Entry 3GMP (X-ray diffraction, 1.70 A resolution); this record covers chains A and B.

[Chain A]
Protein: T-cell surface glycoprotein CD1d1
Organism: Mus musculus
UniProt: P11609 (CD1D1_MOUSE); residues 1-279 here correspond to UniProt positions 19-297 (UniProt number = residue number + 18)
Amino-acid sequence (287 residues; numbered 1 to 287; the number before each row is that of its first residue):
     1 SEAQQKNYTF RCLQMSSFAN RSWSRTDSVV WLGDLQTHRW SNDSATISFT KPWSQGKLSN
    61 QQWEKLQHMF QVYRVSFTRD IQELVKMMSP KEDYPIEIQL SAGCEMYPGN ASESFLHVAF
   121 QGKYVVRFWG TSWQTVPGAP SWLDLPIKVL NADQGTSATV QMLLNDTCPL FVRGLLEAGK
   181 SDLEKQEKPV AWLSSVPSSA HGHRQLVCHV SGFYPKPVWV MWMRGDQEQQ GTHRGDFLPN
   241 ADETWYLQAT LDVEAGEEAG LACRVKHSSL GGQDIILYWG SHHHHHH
Not modelled in the structure: 1-6, 196-202, 282-287
Sequence notes: expression tag (280-287)
UniProt features mapped onto this chain:
  - binding site (a D-galactosylceramide): Asp80, Asp153 to Thr156
  - glycosylation (N-linked (GlcNAc...) asparagine): Asn7, Asn20, Asn42, Asn110, Asn165
Cystine bridges: Cys104-Cys168, Cys208-Cys263
Covalently attached groups: N-acetylglucosamine (NAG) linked to Asn20, Asn42; glycan linked to Asn165
Residues lining bound ligands: PBS ((2S,3S,4R)-N-octanoyl-1-[(alpha-D-galactopyranosyl)oxy]-2-amino-octadecane-3,4-diol): Tyr73, Ser76, Phe77, Arg79, Asp80, Ile81, Leu84, Ile98, Leu100, Leu116, Val118, Phe120, Val126, Trp133, Trp142, Leu143, Ile147, Leu150, Asp153, Gly155, Thr156, Thr159, Val160, Leu163

[Chain B]
Protein: Beta-2 microglobulin
Organism: Mus musculus
UniProt: Q91XJ8 (Q91XJ8_MOUSE); residues 1-99 here correspond to UniProt positions 21-119 (UniProt number = residue number + 20)
Amino-acid sequence (99 residues; row label = number of the first residue in the row):
     1 IQKTPQIQVY SRHPPENGKP NILNCYVTQF HPPHIEIQML KNGKKIPKVE MSDMSFSKDW
    61 SFYILAHTEF TPTETDTYAC RVKHASMAEP KTVYWDRDM
Cystine bridges: Cys25-Cys80

[Chain A / chain B interface]
Contacting residue pairs (59; chain A residue first):
  Arg11(A) with Tyr63(B)
  Leu13(A) with Ser55(B); Phe56(B)
  Gln14(A) with Phe56(B)
  Met15(A) with Met54(B); Phe62(B), hydrophobic
  Val29(A) with Asp53(B); Met54(B); Ser55(B)
  Trp31(A) with Ser55(B), hydrogen bond; Tyr63(B)
  Gln36(A) with Asp53(B), hydrogen bond
  Arg39(A) with Asp53(B), salt bridge
  Glu97(A) with His31(B); Pro32(B); Pro33(B); Phe62(B)
  Gln99(A) with Phe56(B); Trp60(B), hydrogen bond (side chain-backbone); Phe62(B)
  Leu100(A) with Phe56(B)
  His117(A) with Trp60(B)
  Ala119(A) with Trp60(B), hydrophobic
  Gln121(A) with Ile1(B); His31(B)
  Gly122(A) with His31(B); Trp60(B)
  Tyr124(A) with Trp60(B)
  Val190(A) with Pro14(B), hydrophobic
  Trp192(A) with Ser11(B); His13(B); Pro14(B), hydrophobic; Pro15(B); Asp98(B), hydrogen bond (side chain-backbone); Met99(B)
  Ser194(A) with Asp98(B)
  His209(A) with Asp98(B); Met99(B)
  Ser211(A) with Ser11(B); Arg12(B), hydrogen bond (side chain-backbone)
  Gly212(A) with Arg12(B)
  Leu238(A) with Gln8(B); Tyr10(B); Tyr26(B), hydrophobic
  Pro239(A) with Tyr10(B), hydrogen bond (backbone-side chain); Tyr26(B); Leu65(B)
  Asn240(A) with Tyr10(B); Arg12(B); Asn24(B), hydrogen bond; Leu65(B)
  Ala241(A) with Leu65(B); His67(B)
  Asp242(A) with Arg12(B), salt bridge
  Thr244(A) with Arg12(B)
  Tyr246(A) with Tyr10(B), hydrophobic; Ser11(B); Met99(B), hydrogen bond (side chain-backbone)
  Gln248(A) with Met99(B)
Also at the interface, not in a pair above, chain A (34 interface residues in all): Ser17, Ser101, Val118, Ser195
Also at the interface, not in a pair above, chain B (25 interface residues in all): Asp59

[Summary]
Chain A and chain B form an interface of 34 and 25 residues respectively, with 8 hydrogen bonds and 2 salt
bridges. Among the polar pairs are Arg39(A)-Asp53(B), Asp242(A)-Arg12(B) and Trp31(A)-Ser55(B). Chain A binds
compound PBS. N-acetylglucosamine is covalently linked to Asn20(A) and Asn42(A).
Chain A is T-cell surface glycoprotein CD1d1 and chain B is Beta-2 microglobulin, both from Mus musculus; the
structure, Structure of mouse CD1d in complex with PBS-25, was determined by X-ray diffraction, deposited
together with 3GMM.
